5NRK - chains B and D of the 4 polymer chains in the assembly; structure by X-ray diffraction, 1.45 A resolution.

[Chain B (and D)]
Name: DocCel5: Type I dockerin repeat domain from A. cellulolyticus family 5 endoglucanase WP_010249057 S15I, I16N mutant
From: Acetivibrio cellulolyticus
Notes: fragment: Type I dockerin domain; chain D of this document is another copy of the same molecule, construct and numbering; everything in this record applies to it too
Chain sequence (68 residues; numbered 3 to 70; the number before each row is that of its first residue):
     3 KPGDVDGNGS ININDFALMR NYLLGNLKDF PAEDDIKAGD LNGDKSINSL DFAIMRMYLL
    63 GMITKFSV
Ion coordination: Ca2+ site 1: Asp6, Asp8, Asn10, Ser12, Asp17; Ca2+ site 2: Asp31, Phe32, Ala34, Asp37; Ca2+ site 3: Asp42, Asn44, Asp46, Ser48, Asp53
Reported in the primary citation:
  - Ca2+ coordination: Asp6, Asp8, Asn10, Ser12, Asp17, Asp31, Phe32, Ala34, Asp37, Asp42, Ser48, Asp53
  - mutagenesis - S51I/L52N: decreased binding to Endoglucanase
  - specificity-determining residues: Ser51, Leu52 (proposed by the authors, not directly observed)

[Chain B / chain D interface]
Pairs across the interface (13):
  Ile15(B) - Ile15(D)  hydrophobic
  Asn16(B) - Arg22(D)  hydrogen bond
  Ala19(B) - Ala19(D)  hydrophobic
  Arg22(B) - Asn16(D)  hydrogen bond
  Asn23(B) - Ala19(D)  hydrogen bond (side chain-backbone)
  Asn23(B) - Leu20(D)
  Asn23(B) - Asn23(D)
  Asn28(B) - Leu20(D)
  Asn28(B) - Asn23(D)  hydrogen bond (backbone-side chain)
  Asn28(B) - Asn28(D)
  Asn28(B) - Leu29(D)
  Leu29(B) - Asn23(D)
  Leu29(B) - Asn28(D)
Also at the interface, not in a pair above, chain B (9 interface residues in all): Phe18, Leu20
Also at the interface, not in a pair above, chain D (9 interface residues in all): Arg58

[Summary]
Chain B and chain D each contribute 9 residues to their interface; the contacts include 4 hydrogen bonds.
Polar pairs include Asn16(B)-Arg22(D), Asn23(B)-Ala19(D) and Asn28(B)-Asn23(D). Asp6(B), Asp8(B), Asn10(B),
Ser12(B) and Asp17(B) form the Ca2+ site 1. From the paper: S51I/L52N of chain B reduce binding to
Endoglucanase; Ca2+ coordination by Asp6(B), Asp8(B) and Asn10(B) among others.
Chain B and chain D are both DocCel5: Type I dockerin repeat domain from A. cellulolyticus family 5
endoglucanase WP_010249057 S15I, I16N mutant (Acetivibrio cellulolyticus); the structure, Crystal structure of
the sixth cohesin from Acetivibrio cellulolyticus' scaffoldin B in complex with Cel5 dockerin ..., was
determined by X-ray diffraction (same publication as 5NRM).
